PDB entry 8XIH | electron microscopy, 3.20 A resolution | chains B and H of the 5 polymer chains in the assembly

== Chain B ==
Molecule: Piwi domain-containing protein
Organism: Mucilaginibacter paludis DSM 18603
UniProt: H1YCU5 (H1YCU5_9SPHI); residue numbers follow UniProt; this construct covers 1-795
Chain sequence (795 residues; row label = number of the first residue in the row):
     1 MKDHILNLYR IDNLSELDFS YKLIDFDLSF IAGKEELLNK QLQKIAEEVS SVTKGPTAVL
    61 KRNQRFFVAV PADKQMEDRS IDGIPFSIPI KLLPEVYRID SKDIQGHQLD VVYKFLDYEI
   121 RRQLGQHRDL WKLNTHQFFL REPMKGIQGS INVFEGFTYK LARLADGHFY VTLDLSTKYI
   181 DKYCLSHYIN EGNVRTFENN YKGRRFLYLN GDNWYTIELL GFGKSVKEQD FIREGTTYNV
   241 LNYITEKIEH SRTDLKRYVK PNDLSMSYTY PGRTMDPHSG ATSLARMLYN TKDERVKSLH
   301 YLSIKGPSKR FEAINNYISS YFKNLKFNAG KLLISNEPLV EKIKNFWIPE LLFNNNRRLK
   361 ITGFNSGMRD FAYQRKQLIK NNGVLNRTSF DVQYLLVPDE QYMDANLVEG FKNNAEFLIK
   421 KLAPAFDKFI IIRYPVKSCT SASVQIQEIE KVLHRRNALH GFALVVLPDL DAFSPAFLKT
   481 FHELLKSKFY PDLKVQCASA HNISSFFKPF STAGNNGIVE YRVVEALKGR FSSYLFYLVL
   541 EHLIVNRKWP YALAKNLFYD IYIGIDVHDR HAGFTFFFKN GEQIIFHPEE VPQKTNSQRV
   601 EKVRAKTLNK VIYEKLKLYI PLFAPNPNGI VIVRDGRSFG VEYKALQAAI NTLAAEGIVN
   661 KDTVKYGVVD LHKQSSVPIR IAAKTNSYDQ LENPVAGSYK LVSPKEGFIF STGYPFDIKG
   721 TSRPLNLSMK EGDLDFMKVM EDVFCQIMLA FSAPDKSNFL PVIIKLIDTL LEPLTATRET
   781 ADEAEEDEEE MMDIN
Unresolved in the structure: 1, 24-35, 231-239, 511-518, 593-600, 774-795

== Chain H ==
Molecule: 16-nt DNA strand
Sequence (16 nucleotides; numbered 1 to 16; the number before each row is that of its first residue):
     1 TGAGGTAGTA GGTTGT
Bound ions: Mg2+: DT1, DA3

== Interface between chain B and chain H ==
Contacting residue pairs (81):
  Glu47(B) - DG12(H)  base contact
  Ser51(B) - DT14(H)  phosphate contact
  Lys54(B) - DT13(H)  hydrogen bond to the base
  Lys54(B) - DT14(H)  sugar contact
  Tyr118(B) - DT13(H)  hydrogen bond to the base
  Arg121(B) - DT13(H)  salt bridge to the phosphate
  Arg122(B) - DT13(H)  base contact
  Lys132(B) - DT14(H)  base contact
  Lys132(B) - DG15(H)  base contact
  Asn134(B) - DA10(H)  hydrogen bond to the base
  Asn134(B) - DG11(H)  base contact
  Thr135(B) - DG12(H)  hydrogen bond to the phosphate
  His136(B) - DA10(H)  base contact
  Gln137(B) - DT9(H)  base contact
  Gln137(B) - DA10(H)  base contact
  Ser176(B) - DG8(H)  phosphate contact
  Thr177(B) - DG8(H)  hydrogen bond to the phosphate
  Arg205(B) - DG11(H)  base contact
  Asn210(B) - DG15(H)  phosphate contact
  Asn210(B) - DT16(H)  hydrogen bond to the phosphate
  Asn213(B) - DG15(H)  base contact
  Tyr215(B) - DG15(H)  hydrogen bond to the phosphate
  Tyr243(B) - DT16(H)  sugar contact
  Tyr268(B) - DT16(H)  hydrogen bond to the sugar
  Tyr270(B) - DG12(H)  base contact
  Tyr270(B) - DG15(H)  hydrogen bond to the phosphate
  Gly272(B) - DG11(H)  phosphate contact
  Gly272(B) - DG12(H)  base contact
  Arg273(B) - DG11(H)  salt bridge to the phosphate
  Arg273(B) - DG12(H)  hydrogen bond to the base
  Met275(B) - DG12(H)  base contact
  His278(B) - DT16(H)  stacking on the base
  Ser279(B) - DT16(H)  base contact
  Thr291(B) - DG8(H)  hydrogen bond to the base
  Thr291(B) - DT9(H)  phosphate contact
  Lys297(B) - DA7(H)  base contact
  His300(B) - DA7(H)  base contact
  Ser303(B) - DA7(H)  sugar contact
  Ile304(B) - DT6(H)  base contact
  Ile304(B) - DA7(H)  base contact
  Lys305(B) - DA7(H)  phosphate contact
  Arg310(B) - DA7(H)  salt bridge to the phosphate
  Leu467(B) - DT1(H)  base contact
  Leu478(B) - DT1(H)  base contact
  Lys479(B) - DT1(H)  base contact
  His482(B) - DT1(H)  base contact
  Lys486(B) - DT1(H)  salt bridge to the phosphate
  Gln496(B) - DT1(H)  hydrogen bond to the phosphate
  Gln496(B) - DA3(H)  phosphate contact
  Cys497(B) - DT1(H)  phosphate contact
  Ala498(B) - DT1(H)  phosphate contact
  Ser499(B) - DT1(H)  phosphate contact
  Ser499(B) - DG2(H)  hydrogen bond to the phosphate
  Asn502(B) - DG2(H)  phosphate contact
  Tyr534(B) - DG2(H)  hydrogen bond to the phosphate
  Tyr537(B) - DG2(H)  base contact
  Tyr537(B) - DA3(H)  sugar contact
  Leu538(B) - DG2(H)  sugar contact
  Glu541(B) - DA3(H)  phosphate contact
  Gln674(B) - DT9(H)  hydrogen bond to the sugar
  Ser675(B) - DT9(H)  base contact
  Ser676(B) - DT9(H)  base contact
  Arg680(B) - DA7(H)  salt bridge to the phosphate
  Thr712(B) - DT6(H)  hydrogen bond to the phosphate
  Lys719(B) - DT6(H)  sugar contact
  Gly720(B) - DA7(H)  phosphate contact
  Thr721(B) - DT6(H)  phosphate contact
  Thr721(B) - DA7(H)  hydrogen bond to the phosphate
  Ser722(B) - DT6(H)  phosphate contact
  Arg723(B) - DT6(H)  salt bridge to the phosphate
  Arg723(B) - DA7(H)  sugar contact
  Arg723(B) - DG8(H)  hydrogen bond to the base
  Ser752(B) - DA3(H)  phosphate contact
  Ser752(B) - DG4(H)  phosphate contact
  Lys756(B) - DA3(H)  base contact
  Lys756(B) - DG4(H)  base contact
  Ser757(B) - DG4(H)  sugar contact
  Ser757(B) - DG5(H)  phosphate contact
  Asn758(B) - DG5(H)  phosphate contact
  Phe759(B) - DG5(H)  phosphate contact
  Lys765(B) - DG4(H)  salt bridge to the phosphate
Other interface residues (no listed pair), chain B (72 interface residues in all): Ser50, Leu175, Lys178, Trp214, Lys247, Pro271, Thr274, Lys292, Ile718, Ala753

== In short ==
72 residues of chain B and 16 residues of chain H are in contact; the contacts include 18 hydrogen bonds, 7
salt bridges and 1 aromatic stacking contact. Polar contacts include Lys54(B)-DT13(H), Tyr118(B)-DT13(H) and
Asn134(B)-DA10(H). DT1(H) and DA3(H) form the Mg2+ site.
Here chain B is Piwi domain-containing protein (Mucilaginibacter paludis DSM 18603) and chain H is a 16-nt DNA
strand. Entry 8XIH (protein-DNA complex) was determined by electron microscopy.
